6XH7 - chains C and D of the 10 polymer chains in the assembly; structure by electron microscopy, 3.90 A resolution.

== Chain C ==
Protein: DNA-directed RNA polymerase subunit beta
From: Escherichia coli
Notes: EC 2.7.7.6
Reference sequence: B7MIX3 (RPOB_ECO45); residues 1-1342 here = UniProt positions 1-1342
Amino-acid sequence (1342 residues; row label = number of the first residue in the row):
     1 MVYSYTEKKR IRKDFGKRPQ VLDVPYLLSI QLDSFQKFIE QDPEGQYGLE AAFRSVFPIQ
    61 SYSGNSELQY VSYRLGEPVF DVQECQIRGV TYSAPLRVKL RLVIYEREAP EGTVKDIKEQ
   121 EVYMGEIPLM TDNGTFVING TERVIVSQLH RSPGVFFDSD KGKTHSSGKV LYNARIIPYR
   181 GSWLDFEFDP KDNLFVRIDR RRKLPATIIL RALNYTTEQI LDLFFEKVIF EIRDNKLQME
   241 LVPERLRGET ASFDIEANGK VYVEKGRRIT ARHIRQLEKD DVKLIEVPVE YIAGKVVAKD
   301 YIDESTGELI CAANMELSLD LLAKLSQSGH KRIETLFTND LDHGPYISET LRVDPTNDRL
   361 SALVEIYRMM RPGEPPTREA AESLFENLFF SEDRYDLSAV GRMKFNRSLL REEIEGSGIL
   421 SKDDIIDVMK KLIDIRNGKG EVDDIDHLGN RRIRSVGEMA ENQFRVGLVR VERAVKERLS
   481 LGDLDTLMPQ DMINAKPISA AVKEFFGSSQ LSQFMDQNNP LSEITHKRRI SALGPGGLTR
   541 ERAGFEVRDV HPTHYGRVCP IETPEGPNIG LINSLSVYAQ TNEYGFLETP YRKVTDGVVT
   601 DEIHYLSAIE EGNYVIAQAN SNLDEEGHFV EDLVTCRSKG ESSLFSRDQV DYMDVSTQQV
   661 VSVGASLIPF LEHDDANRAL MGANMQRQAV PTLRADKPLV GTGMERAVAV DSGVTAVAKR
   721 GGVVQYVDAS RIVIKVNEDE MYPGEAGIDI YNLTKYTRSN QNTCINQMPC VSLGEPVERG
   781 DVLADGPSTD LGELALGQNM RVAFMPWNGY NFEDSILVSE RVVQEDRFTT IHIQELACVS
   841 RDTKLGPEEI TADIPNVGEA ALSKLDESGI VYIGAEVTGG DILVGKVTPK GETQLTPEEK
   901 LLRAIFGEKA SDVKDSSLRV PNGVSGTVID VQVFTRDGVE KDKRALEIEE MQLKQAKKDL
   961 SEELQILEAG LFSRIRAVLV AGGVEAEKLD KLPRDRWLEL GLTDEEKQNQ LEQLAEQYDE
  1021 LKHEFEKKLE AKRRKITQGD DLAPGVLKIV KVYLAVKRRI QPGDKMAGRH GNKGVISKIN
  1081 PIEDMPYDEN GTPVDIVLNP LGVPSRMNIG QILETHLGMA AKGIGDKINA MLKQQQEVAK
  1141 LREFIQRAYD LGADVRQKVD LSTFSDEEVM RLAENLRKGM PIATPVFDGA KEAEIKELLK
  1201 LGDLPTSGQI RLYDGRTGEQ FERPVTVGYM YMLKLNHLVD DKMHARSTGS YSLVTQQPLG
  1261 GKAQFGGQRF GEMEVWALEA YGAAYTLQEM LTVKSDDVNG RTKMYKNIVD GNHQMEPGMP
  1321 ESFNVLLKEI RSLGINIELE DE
Not modelled in the structure: 1-2

== Chain D ==
Protein: DNA-directed RNA polymerase subunit beta'
From: Escherichia coli
Notes: EC 2.7.7.6
Reference sequence: P0A8T8 (RPOC_ECO57); residues 1-1407 here = UniProt positions 1-1407
Amino-acid sequence (1407 residues; numbered 1 to 1407; the number before each row is that of its first residue):
     1 MKDLLKFLKA QTKTEEFDAI KIALASPDMI RSWSFGEVKK PETINYRTFK PERDGLFCAR
    61 IFGPVKDYEC LCGKYKRLKH RGVICEKCGV EVTQTKVRRE RMGHIELASP TAHIWFLKSL
   121 PSRIGLLLDM PLRDIERVLY FESYVVIEGG MTNLERQQIL TEEQYLDALE EFGDEFDAKM
   181 GAEAIQALLK SMDLEQECEQ LREELNETNS ETKRKKLTKR IKLLEAFVQS GNKPEWMILT
   241 VLPVLPPDLR PLVPLDGGRF ATSDLNDLYR RVINRNNRLK RLLDLAAPDI IVRNEKRMLQ
   301 EAVDALLDNG RRGRAITGSN KRPLKSLADM IKGKQGRFRQ NLLGKRVDYS GRSVITVGPY
   361 LRLHQCGLPK KMALELFKPF IYGKLELRGL ATTIKAAKKM VEREEAVVWD ILDEVIREHP
   421 VLLNRAPTLH RLGIQAFEPV LIEGKAIQLH PLVCAAYNAD FDGDQMAVHV PLTLEAQLEA
   481 RALMMSTNNI LSPANGEPII VPSQDVVLGL YYMTRDCVNA KGEGMVLTGP KEAERLYRSG
   541 LASLHARVKV RITEYEKDAN GELVAKTSLK DTTVGRAILW MIVPKGLPYS IVNQALGKKA
   601 ISKMLNTCYR ILGLKPTVIF ADQIMYTGFA YAARSGASVG IDDMVIPEKK HEIISEAEAE
   661 VAEIQEQFQS GLVTAGERYN KVIDIWAAAN DRVSKAMMDN LQTETVINRD GQEEKQVSFN
   721 SIYMMADSGA RGSAAQIRQL AGMRGLMAKP DGSIIETPIT ANFREGLNVL QYFISTHGAR
   781 KGLADTALKT ANSGYLTRRL VDVAQDLVVT EDDCGTHEGI MMTPVIEGGD VKEPLRDRVL
   841 GRVTAEDVLK PGTADILVPR NTLLHEQWCD LLEENSVDAV KVRSVVSCDT DFGVCAHCYG
   901 RDLARGHIIN KGEAIGVIAA QSIGEPGTQL TMRTFHIGGA ASRAAAESSI QVKNKGSIKL
   961 SNVKSVVNSS GKLVITSRNT ELKLIDEFGR TKESYKVPYG AVLAKGDGEQ VAGGETVANW
  1021 DPHTMPVITE VSGFVRFTDM IDGQTITRQT DELTGLSSLV VLDSAERTAG GKDLRPALKI
  1081 VDAQGNDVLI PGTDMPAQYF LPGKAIVQLE DGVQISSGDT LARIPQESGG TKDITGGLPR
  1141 VADLFEARRP KEPAILAEIS GIVSFGKETK GKRRLVITPV DGSDPYEEMI PKWRQLNVFE
  1201 GERVERGDVI SDGPEAPHDI LRLRGVHAVT RYIVNEVQDV YRLQGVKIND KHIEVIVRQM
  1261 LRKATIVNAG SSDFLEGEQV EYSRVKIANR ELEANGKVGA TYSRDLLGIT KASLATESFI
  1321 SAASFQETTR VLTEAAVAGK RDELRGLKEN VIVGRLIPAG TGYAYHQDRM RRRAAGEAPA
  1381 APQVTAEDAS ASLAELLNAG LGGSDNE
Not modelled in the structure: 1-14, 933-947, 1127-1136, 1377-1407
Metal / ion sites: Zn2+ site 1: Cys-70, Cys-72, Cys-85; Zn2+ site 2: Cys-814, Cys-888, Cys-895, Cys-898

== Chain C / chain D interface ==
Residue-residue contacts (225; chain C residue first):
  Phe-545(C) / Leu-788(D)  hydrophobic
  Arg-548(C) / Arg-780(D)  hydrogen bond (backbone-side chain)
  Asp-549(C) / Arg-780(D)
  Val-550(C) / Arg-780(D)
  Tyr-555(C) / Phe-773(D)  hydrophobic
  Pro-560(C) / Thr-776(D)
  Pro-560(C) / Arg-780(D)  hydrogen bond (backbone-side chain)
  Ile-561(C) / Tyr-772(D)
  Gln-618(C) / Leu-770(D)
  Asn-620(C) / Asn-768(D)  hydrogen bond
  Ser-642(C) / Leu-770(D)
  Thr-657(C) / Val-769(D)
  Glu-672(C) / Leu-767(D)
  His-673(C) / Phe-763(D)  hydrogen bond (side chain-backbone)
  His-673(C) / Arg-764(D)
  His-673(C) / Glu-765(D)
  His-673(C) / Gly-766(D)
  Asp-674(C) / Tyr-772(D)
  Asp-675(C) / Tyr-772(D)
  Ala-676(C) / Tyr-772(D)
  Ala-679(C) / Tyr-772(D)
  Phe-804(C) / Ala-637(D)
  Phe-804(C) / Ser-638(D)
  Met-805(C) / Ala-637(D)
  Pro-806(C) / Ala-632(D)
  Asn-808(C) / Pro-359(D)
  Asn-808(C) / Phe-629(D)
  Gly-809(C) / Phe-629(D)
  Tyr-810(C) / Pro-359(D)  hydrophobic
  Tyr-810(C) / Tyr-360(D)
  Asn-811(C) / Asp-505(D)
  Phe-812(C) / Pro-451(D)  hydrophobic
  Phe-812(C) / Ser-503(D)
  Phe-812(C) / Gln-504(D)  hydrogen bond (backbone-side chain)
  Phe-812(C) / Asp-505(D)
  Phe-812(C) / Phe-629(D)  hydrophobic
  Glu-813(C) / Cys-454(D)
  Glu-813(C) / Ala-459(D)
  Glu-813(C) / Asp-460(D)
  Glu-813(C) / Phe-461(D)
  Glu-813(C) / Gln-504(D)
  Asp-814(C) / Phe-461(D)
  Ser-815(C) / Phe-461(D)
  Arg-841(C) / Asp-256(D)  hydrogen bond (side chain-backbone)
  Lys-844(C) / Arg-47(D)
  Gln-894(C) / Glu-69(D)
  Gly-1063(C) / Val-354(D)
  Gly-1063(C) / Ala-446(D)
  Lys-1065(C) / Asp-462(D)  hydrogen bond (side chain-backbone)
  Lys-1065(C) / Gly-463(D)
  Lys-1073(C) / Asp-462(D)  salt bridge
  Val-1075(C) / Phe-461(D)
  Val-1075(C) / Asp-462(D)
  Val-1075(C) / Gly-463(D)
  Ile-1076(C) / Thr-356(D)  hydrogen bond (backbone-side chain)
  Ser-1077(C) / Thr-356(D)
  Ser-1077(C) / Val-357(D)
  Asn-1099(C) / Asp-505(D)  hydrogen bond
  Pro-1100(C) / Ala-637(D)
  Pro-1100(C) / Val-639(D)  hydrophobic
  Leu-1101(C) / Gln-504(D)
  Leu-1101(C) / Asp-505(D)
  Leu-1101(C) / Met-725(D)  hydrophobic
  Pro-1104(C) / Gln-736(D)  hydrogen bond (backbone-side chain)
  Ser-1105(C) / Arg-731(D)  hydrogen bond
  Ser-1105(C) / Gln-736(D)  hydrogen bond (backbone-side chain)
  Met-1107(C) / Gln-736(D)
  Met-1107(C) / Gln-739(D)
  Met-1107(C) / Phe-763(D)  hydrophobic
  Ile-1109(C) / Leu-740(D)  hydrophobic
  Ile-1109(C) / Phe-763(D)  hydrophobic
  His-1116(C) / Ile-641(D)
  Phe-1187(C) / Val-769(D)  hydrophobic
  Lys-1196(C) / Asp-642(D)  salt bridge
  Ser-1207(C) / Asp-642(D)
  Gln-1209(C) / Ser-638(D)  hydrogen bond
  Gln-1209(C) / Val-639(D)
  Phe-1221(C) / Ala-633(D)
  Phe-1221(C) / Ser-635(D)
  Glu-1222(C) / Tyr-512(D)
  Glu-1222(C) / Tyr-537(D)  hydrogen bond
  Glu-1222(C) / Arg-634(D)
  Glu-1222(C) / Ser-635(D)  hydrogen bond (backbone-backbone)
  Arg-1223(C) / Ser-635(D)
  Arg-1223(C) / Gly-636(D)
  Arg-1223(C) / Phe-719(D)  hydrogen bond (side chain-backbone)
  Arg-1223(C) / Met-724(D)
  Pro-1224(C) / Ser-638(D)
  Val-1225(C) / Ser-638(D)
  Thr-1226(C) / Val-639(D)
  Val-1239(C) / Lys-445(D)
  Lys-1242(C) / Gln-465(D)
  Met-1243(C) / Arg-352(D)
  Met-1243(C) / Met-372(D)  hydrophobic
  Met-1243(C) / Lys-445(D)
  His-1244(C) / Gly-351(D)
  His-1244(C) / Arg-352(D)  hydrogen bond (backbone-backbone)
  Ala-1245(C) / Ser-350(D)
  Ala-1245(C) / Gly-351(D)
  Ala-1245(C) / Glu-375(D)
  Ala-1245(C) / Leu-376(D)  hydrophobic
  Arg-1246(C) / Asp-348(D)  salt bridge
  Arg-1246(C) / Tyr-349(D)
  Arg-1246(C) / Ser-350(D)  hydrogen bond (backbone-backbone)
  Arg-1246(C) / Glu-375(D)
  Arg-1246(C) / Leu-376(D)
  Ser-1247(C) / Asp-348(D)
  Ser-1247(C) / Tyr-349(D)
  Ser-1247(C) / Glu-375(D)
  Thr-1248(C) / Asp-348(D)  hydrogen bond
  Tyr-1251(C) / Asp-348(D)
  Leu-1253(C) / Arg-99(D)  hydrogen bond (backbone-side chain)
  Val-1254(C) / Arg-99(D)  hydrogen bond (backbone-side chain)
  Thr-1255(C) / Asn-341(D)  hydrogen bond
  Gln-1256(C) / Arg-99(D)
  Gln-1257(C) / Asn-341(D)  hydrogen bond
  Pro-1258(C) / Arg-346(D)
  Pro-1258(C) / Val-347(D)
  Leu-1259(C) / Arg-346(D)
  Gly-1267(C) / Arg-346(D)
  Gly-1267(C) / Val-347(D)
  Gln-1268(C) / Arg-346(D)
  Gln-1268(C) / Val-347(D)  hydrogen bond (backbone-backbone)
  Gln-1268(C) / Ser-350(D)
  Gln-1268(C) / Gly-351(D)
  Gln-1268(C) / Arg-352(D)
  Arg-1269(C) / Arg-339(D)
  Arg-1269(C) / Gln-340(D)
  Arg-1269(C) / Gly-344(D)  hydrogen bond (side chain-backbone)
  Arg-1269(C) / Lys-345(D)
  Arg-1269(C) / Arg-346(D)
  Phe-1270(C) / Leu-343(D)
  Phe-1270(C) / Gly-344(D)
  Phe-1270(C) / Lys-345(D)  hydrogen bond (backbone-backbone)
  Phe-1270(C) / Val-347(D)  hydrophobic
  Gly-1271(C) / Leu-343(D)
  Glu-1272(C) / Arg-798(D)
  Met-1273(C) / Thr-428(D)  hydrogen bond (side chain-backbone)
  Glu-1274(C) / Asn-424(D)
  Glu-1274(C) / Thr-428(D)
  Trp-1276(C) / Arg-798(D)
  Trp-1276(C) / Val-801(D)  hydrophobic
  Trp-1276(C) / Gln-921(D)
  Ala-1277(C) / Arg-431(D)
  Ala-1277(C) / Gln-921(D)
  Leu-1278(C) / Ile-434(D)  hydrophobic
  Glu-1279(C) / Ile-1357(D)
  Ala-1280(C) / Arg-431(D)  hydrogen bond (backbone-side chain)
  Ala-1280(C) / Val-917(D)  hydrophobic
  Ala-1280(C) / Ile-918(D)  hydrophobic
  Tyr-1281(C) / Arg-431(D)  hydrogen bond (side chain-backbone)
  Tyr-1281(C) / Leu-432(D)  hydrogen bond (side chain-backbone)
  Tyr-1281(C) / Ile-434(D)  hydrogen bond (side chain-backbone)
  Tyr-1281(C) / Leu-483(D)
  Tyr-1281(C) / Met-484(D)  hydrophobic
  Tyr-1281(C) / Asn-489(D)
  Gly-1282(C) / Gly-1360(D)
  Gly-1282(C) / Thr-1361(D)  hydrogen bond (backbone-backbone)
  Ala-1283(C) / Glu-479(D)
  Ala-1283(C) / Ile-1357(D)
  Ala-1284(C) / Glu-479(D)
  Ala-1284(C) / Leu-1356(D)  hydrophobic
  Ala-1284(C) / Ile-1357(D)  hydrophobic
  Tyr-1285(C) / Glu-475(D)
  Tyr-1285(C) / Glu-479(D)
  Tyr-1285(C) / Thr-1361(D)
  Thr-1286(C) / Ala-476(D)
  Thr-1286(C) / Glu-479(D)
  Gln-1288(C) / Gly-1354(D)
  Glu-1289(C) / Thr-473(D)
  Glu-1289(C) / Ala-476(D)
  Leu-1291(C) / Lys-345(D)
  Leu-1291(C) / Val-1351(D)  hydrophobic
  Lys-1294(C) / Val-347(D)
  Lys-1294(C) / Asp-348(D)  hydrogen bond (backbone-backbone)
  Lys-1294(C) / Leu-472(D)
  Ser-1295(C) / Lys-345(D)  hydrogen bond
  Ser-1295(C) / Arg-346(D)
  Asp-1296(C) / Lys-345(D)  salt bridge
  Met-1304(C) / Leu-472(D)  hydrophobic
  Tyr-1305(C) / Pro-379(D)  hydrophobic
  Ile-1308(C) / Pro-379(D)  hydrophobic
  Ile-1308(C) / Phe-380(D)  hydrophobic
  Val-1309(C) / Pro-379(D)
  Val-1309(C) / Gly-383(D)
  His-1313(C) / Phe-380(D)
  His-1313(C) / Leu-472(D)
  His-1313(C) / Thr-473(D)  hydrogen bond (backbone-side chain)
  Met-1319(C) / Val-1353(D)
  Pro-1320(C) / Val-1353(D)
  Ser-1322(C) / Asn-341(D)
  Ser-1322(C) / Leu-342(D)
  Phe-1323(C) / Ile-1352(D)  hydrophobic
  Val-1325(C) / Leu-249(D)  hydrophobic
  Lys-1328(C) / Met-102(D)
  Glu-1329(C) / Met-330(D)
  Glu-1329(C) / Ile-331(D)
  Arg-1331(C) / Trp-33(D)
  Arg-1331(C) / Pro-243(D)
  Ser-1332(C) / Pro-243(D)
  Ser-1332(C) / Leu-327(D)
  Leu-1333(C) / His-113(D)  hydrogen bond (backbone-side chain)
  Leu-1333(C) / Trp-115(D)  hydrophobic
  Leu-1333(C) / Leu-307(D)  hydrophobic
  Gly-1334(C) / Leu-24(D)
  Gly-1334(C) / Ala-25(D)  hydrogen bond (backbone-backbone)
  Ile-1335(C) / Ala-23(D)
  Ile-1335(C) / Ala-25(D)
  Ile-1335(C) / Trp-33(D)
  Asn-1336(C) / Ala-23(D)  hydrogen bond (backbone-backbone)
  Asn-1336(C) / Leu-24(D)
  Asn-1336(C) / Ala-25(D)
  Asn-1336(C) / Trp-33(D)
  Ile-1337(C) / Lys-21(D)
  Glu-1338(C) / Ile-20(D)
  Glu-1338(C) / Lys-21(D)  salt bridge
  Leu-1339(C) / Ala-19(D)
  Glu-1340(C) / Phe-17(D)
  Glu-1340(C) / Asp-18(D)  hydrogen bond (backbone-backbone)
  Glu-1340(C) / Ala-19(D)  hydrogen bond (backbone-backbone)
  Glu-1340(C) / Lys-21(D)
  Glu-1340(C) / Arg-1341(D)  salt bridge
  Glu-1342(C) / Glu-16(D)
  Glu-1342(C) / Phe-17(D)
  Glu-1342(C) / Asp-18(D)
Other interface residues (no listed pair), chain C (141 interface residues in all): His-551, Pro-552, Thr-563, Gly-566, Ile-569, Val-660, Leu-671, Gln-1061, Arg-1106, Ile-1112, Lys-1191, Glu-1192, Glu-1219, Asp-1240, Gly-1260, Met-1290, Thr-1292, Gln-1314, Gly-1318, Glu-1321, Leu-1326, Asp-1341
Other interface residues (no listed pair), chain D (158 interface residues in all): Glu-15, Ile-22, Met-29, Phe-49, Lys-76, Arg-77, Glu-100, Leu-245, Asp-248, Pro-251, Arg-337, Phe-338, Ser-353, Ile-355, Lys-378, Tyr-382, Glu-386, His-419, Pro-427, Gln-448, Ala-467, His-469, Leu-474, Arg-538, Gly-640, Ser-721, Arg-744, Ser-775, His-777, Ala-779, Lys-781, Leu-783, Ala-787, Thr-797, Ala-914, Leu-1347, Gly-1362

== Summary ==
The interface between chain C and chain D involves 141 residues on one side and 158 on the other; the contacts
include 40 hydrogen bonds and 6 salt bridges. Among the polar pairs are Lys-1073(C)/Asp-462(D),
Lys-1196(C)/Asp-642(D) and Arg-1246(C)/Asp-348(D).
Here chain C is DNA-directed RNA polymerase subunit beta and chain D is DNA-directed RNA polymerase subunit
beta', both from Escherichia coli. Entry 6XH7 (CueR-TAC without RNA) was determined by electron microscopy,
deposited together with 6XH8.
